7K32 - chains A and C of the 3 polymer chains in the assembly; structure by X-ray diffraction, 3.11 A resolution.

Chain A:
Molecule: Endonuclease Q
Organism: Pyrococcus furiosus
Reference sequence: I6V2I0 (I6V2I0_9EURY); numbering as in UniProt (aligned over 1-400)
Chain sequence (400 residues; row label = number of the first residue in the row):
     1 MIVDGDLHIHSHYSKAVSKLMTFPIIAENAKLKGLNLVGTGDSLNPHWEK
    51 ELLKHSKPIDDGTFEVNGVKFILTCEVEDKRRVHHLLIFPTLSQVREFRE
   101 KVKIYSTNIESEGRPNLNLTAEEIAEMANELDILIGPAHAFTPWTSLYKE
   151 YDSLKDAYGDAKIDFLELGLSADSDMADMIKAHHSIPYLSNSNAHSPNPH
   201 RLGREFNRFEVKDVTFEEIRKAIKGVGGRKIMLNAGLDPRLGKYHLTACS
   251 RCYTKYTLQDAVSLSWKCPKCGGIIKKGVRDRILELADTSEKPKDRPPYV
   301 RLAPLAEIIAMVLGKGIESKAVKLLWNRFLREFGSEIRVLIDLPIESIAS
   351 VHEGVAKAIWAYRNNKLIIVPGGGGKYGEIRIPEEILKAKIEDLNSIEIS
Unresolved in the structure: 396-400
Differences from the reference sequence: engineered mutation Asn-193 (Asp in I6V2I0)
Metal / ion sites: Zn2+ site 1: Glu-76, His-84, His-139, Asn-193; Mg2+: Gly-169, Leu-170, Ala-172, Glu-205, Leu-237, Tyr-299; Zn2+ site 2: Cys-249, Cys-252, Cys-268, Cys-271
Reported in the primary citation:
  - Zn2+ coordination: Glu-76, His-84, His-139
  - mutagenesis - W144A: decreased catalytic activity on dI and AP site-containing DNA substrates (citing earlier work)
  - mutagenesis - K15A: decreased catalytic activity
  - mutagenesis - R82A: decreased catalytic activity on dU, dI, and AP site-containing DNA
  - mutagenesis - K243A: abolished catalytic activity on dI-containing substrate (citing earlier work)
  - mutagenesis - Y244A: decreased catalytic activity (citing earlier work)
  - mutagenesis - Y244F: unchanged catalytic activity (citing earlier work)
  - mutagenesis - S171A: decreased catalytic activity on dU- and dI-containing substrates
  - mutagenesis - S171A: decreased catalytic activity on AP site-containing DNA
  - mutagenesis - E76A, H84A, H139A: abolished catalytic activity (citing earlier work)
  - specificity-determining residues: His-139, Gly-169, Ser-171, Lys-243 (proposed by the authors, not directly observed)
  - catalytic residues: His-8, His-10, Arg-114, His-195 (proposed by the authors, not directly observed)

Chain C:
Molecule: 27-nt DNA strand
Sequence (27 nucleotides; each row starts with the number of its first residue):
     1 GCAGACCGACGACXTGTAGCGAACGAC
Modified residues: 3DR (1',2'-dideoxyribofuranose-5'-phosphate) at position 14

Chain A / chain C interface:
Contacting residue pairs (37):
  His-10(A) with 3DR_14(C), salt bridge to the phosphate
  Ala-16(A) with DC13(C), base contact; DT15(C), sugar contact
  Ser-18(A) with DG16(C), hydrogen bond to the phosphate; DT17(C), hydrogen bond to the phosphate
  Leu-20(A) with DT17(C), phosphate contact
  Glu-76(A) with 3DR_14(C), phosphate contact
  Arg-82(A) with DG11(C), base contact; DA12(C), base contact
  His-84(A) with 3DR_14(C), salt bridge to the phosphate
  Arg-114(A) with DC13(C), hydrogen bond to the phosphate; 3DR_14(C), salt bridge to the phosphate
  His-139(A) with 3DR_14(C), salt bridge to the phosphate
  Thr-142(A) with DC13(C), phosphate contact
  Trp-144(A) with DA12(C), sugar contact; DC13(C), phosphate contact
  Thr-145(A) with DC13(C), sugar contact
  Leu-170(A) with 3DR_14(C), sugar contact
  Asn-193(A) with 3DR_14(C), hydrogen bond to the phosphate; DT15(C), phosphate contact
  His-195(A) with DC13(C), hydrogen bond to the phosphate; 3DR_14(C), salt bridge to the phosphate; DT15(C), salt bridge to the phosphate; DG16(C), hydrogen bond to the phosphate
  Ser-196(A) with DG16(C), hydrogen bond to the phosphate; DT17(C), phosphate contact
  Asn-198(A) with DT17(C), phosphate contact
  Arg-201(A) with DG16(C), salt bridge to the phosphate
  Arg-204(A) with DT15(C), salt bridge to the phosphate
  Lys-243(A) with 3DR_14(C), phosphate contact; DT15(C), hydrogen bond to the phosphate
  Tyr-244(A) with DA12(C), sugar contact; DC13(C), hydrogen bond to the phosphate; 3DR_14(C), sugar contact
  Arg-251(A) with DG11(C), salt bridge to the phosphate
  Tyr-377(A) with 3DR_14(C), phosphate contact; DT15(C), hydrogen bond to the phosphate
Also at the interface, not in a pair above, chain A (27 interface residues in all): Lys-15, Val-17, Ser-192, Ser-250
Also at the interface, not in a pair above, chain C (8 interface residues in all): DC10

Summary:
27 residues of chain A face 8 of chain C across their interface, with 10 hydrogen bonds and 9 salt bridges.
Polar pairs include Ser-18(A)/DG16(C), Ser-18(A)/DT17(C) and Arg-114(A)/DC13(C). From the paper: catalytic
residues His-8(A), His-10(A) and Arg-114(A) among others; E76A, H84A and H139A of chain A abolish catalytic
activity; 10 substitutions were tested in all.
Chain A is Endonuclease Q (Pyrococcus furiosus) and chain C is a 27-nt DNA strand; the structure, Crystal
structure of Endonuclease Q complex with 27-mer duplex substrate with an abasic lesion at the ..., was
determined by X-ray diffraction (same publication as 7K30, 7K31 and 7K33).
